Entry 5CNN (X-ray diffraction, 1.90 A resolution); this record covers chain A.

# Chain A
Name: Epidermal growth factor receptor
From: Homo sapiens
Notes: EC 2.7.10.1; fragment: kinase domain
Reference sequence: P00533 (EGFR_HUMAN); residues 672-1018 here correspond to UniProt positions 696-1042 (UniProt number = residue number + 24)
Amino-acid sequence (350 residues; row label = number of the first residue in the row):
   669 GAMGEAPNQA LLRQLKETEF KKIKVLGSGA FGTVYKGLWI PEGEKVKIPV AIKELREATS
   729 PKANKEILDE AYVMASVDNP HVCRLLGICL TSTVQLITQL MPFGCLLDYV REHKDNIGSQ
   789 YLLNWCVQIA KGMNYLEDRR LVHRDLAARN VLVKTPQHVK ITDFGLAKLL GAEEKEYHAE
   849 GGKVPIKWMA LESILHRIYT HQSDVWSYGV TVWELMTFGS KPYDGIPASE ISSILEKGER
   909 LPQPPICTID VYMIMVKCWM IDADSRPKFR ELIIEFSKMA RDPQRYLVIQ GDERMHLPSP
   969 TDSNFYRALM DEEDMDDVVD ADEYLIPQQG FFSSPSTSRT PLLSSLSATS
Unresolved in the structure: 669-674, 727-729, 838-850, 991-1018
Differences from the reference sequence: expression tag (669-671); engineered mutation Q682 (Ile706 in P00533)
Curated features (UniProtKB/Swiss-Prot):
  - active site: D813 (Proton acceptor)
  - binding site (ATP): L694 to V702, K721, T766, Q767, D831
  - site: Y992 (Important for interaction with PIK3C2B)
  - modified residue: K721 (N6-(2-hydroxyisobutyryl)lysine), Y845 (Phosphotyrosine), S967 (Phosphoserine), S971 (Phosphoserine), Y974 (Phosphotyrosine), Y992 (Phosphotyrosine), S1002 (Phosphoserine), S1015 (Phosphoserine), T1017 (Phosphothreonine), S1018 (Phosphoserine)
  - cross-link (Glycyl lysine isopeptide (Lys-Gly)): K692 (interchain with G-Cter in ubiquitin), K713 (interchain with G-Cter in ubiquitin), K730 (interchain with G-Cter in ubiquitin), K733 (interchain with G-Cter in ubiquitin), K843 (interchain with G-Cter in ubiquitin), K905 (interchain with G-Cter in ubiquitin), K936 (interchain with G-Cter in ubiquitin), K946 (interchain with G-Cter in ubiquitin)
Metal / ion sites: Mg2+: N818, D831 (together with AMP-PNP)
Small-molecule neighbours: AMP-PNP: L694, G695, S696, G697, A698, F699, G700, V702, A719, K721, T766, Q767, L768, M769, G772, C773, D776, D813, R817, N818, L820, T830, D831
What the authors report for this chain:
  - mutagenesis - I682Q: abolished catalytic activity (citing earlier work)
  - catalytic residues: D813 (citing earlier work)
  - mutagenesis - D813N: abolished catalytic activity (proposed by the authors, not directly observed)
  - post-translational modification sites: Y845, Y974, Y992

# Overview
Bound to chain A: AMP-PNP. N818 and D831 form the Mg2+ site. UniProt lists active-site residue D813 and 13
ATP-binding residues. From the paper: the catalytic residue D813; I682Q and D813N abolish catalytic activity.
Chain A is Epidermal growth factor receptor (Homo sapiens); the structure, Crystal structure of the EGFR
kinase domain mutant I682Q, was determined by X-ray diffraction (same publication as 5CNO).
